1UKG - chains A and B; structure by X-ray diffraction, 1.70 A resolution.

# Chain A (and B)
Molecule: lectin
From: Pterocarpus angolensis
Notes: chain B of this document is another copy of the same molecule, construct and numbering; everything in this record applies to it too
UniProtKB: Q8GSD2 (Q8GSD2_9FABA); residues 1-252 here correspond to UniProt positions 9-260 (UniProt number = residue number + 8)
Amino-acid sequence (252 residues; numbered 1 to 252; the number before each row is that of its first residue):
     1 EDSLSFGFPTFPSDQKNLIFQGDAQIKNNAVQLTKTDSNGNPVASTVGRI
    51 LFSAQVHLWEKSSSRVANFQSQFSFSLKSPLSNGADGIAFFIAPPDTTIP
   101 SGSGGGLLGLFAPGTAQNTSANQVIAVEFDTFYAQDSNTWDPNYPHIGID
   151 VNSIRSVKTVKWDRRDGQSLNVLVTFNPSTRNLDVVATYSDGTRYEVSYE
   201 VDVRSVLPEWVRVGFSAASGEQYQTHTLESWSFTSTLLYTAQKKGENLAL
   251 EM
Disordered / not traced: 242-252
Modified / non-standard residues: E1 (pyroglutamic acid; PCA)
Metal / ion sites: Mn2+: E128, D130, D141, H146; Ca2+: D130, F132, N138, D141
Ligand contacts: methyl alpha-D-mannopyranoside (MMA): A85, D86, G104, G105, G106, F132, S137, N138, G220, E221, Q222

# How chain A and chain B interact
Contacting residue pairs - 31 pairs, chain A then chain B:
  E1(A) - G7(B)
  E1(A) - F8(B)
  E1(A) - N17(B)
  D2(A) - G7(B)  hydrogen bond (backbone-backbone)
  D2(A) - P9(B)
  S3(A) - F6(B)
  S3(A) - G7(B)  hydrogen bond (backbone-backbone)
  L4(A) - S5(B)
  S5(A) - L4(B)
  S5(A) - S5(B)  hydrogen bond
  F6(A) - S3(B)
  G7(A) - E1(B)
  G7(A) - D2(B)  hydrogen bond (backbone-backbone)
  G7(A) - S3(B)  hydrogen bond (backbone-backbone)
  F8(A) - E1(B)
  P9(A) - D2(B)
  P12(A) - E60(B)
  D14(A) - W210(B)  hydrogen bond
  K16(A) - Q55(B)
  K16(A) - W210(B)
  N17(A) - E1(B)
  N17(A) - A54(B)
  N17(A) - Q55(B)  hydrogen bond (side chain-backbone)
  N17(A) - W210(B)
  A54(A) - N17(B)
  Q55(A) - K16(B)
  Q55(A) - N17(B)  hydrogen bond (backbone-side chain)
  E60(A) - P12(B)
  W210(A) - D14(B)  hydrogen bond
  W210(A) - K16(B)
  W210(A) - N17(B)
Interface residues without a listed pair, chain A (19 interface residues in all): Q15, F52
Interface residues without a listed pair, chain B (19 interface residues in all): Q15, F52

# Summary
Chain A and chain B each contribute 19 residues to their interface, with 9 hydrogen bonds. Polar pairs include
S5(A)-S5(B), D14(A)-W210(B) and N17(A)-Q55(B). Chain A binds methyl alpha-D-mannopyranoside. The Mn2+ site is
built by E128(A), D130(A), D141(A) and H146(A).
Both chains are lectin (Pterocarpus angolensis). Entry 1UKG (Pterocarps angolensis lectin PAL in complex with
methyl-alpha-mannose) was determined by X-ray diffraction, deposited together with 1Q8O, 1Q8P, 1Q8Q, 1Q8S and
1Q8V.
